3ZZN - chains A and B of the 4 polymer chains in the assembly; structure by X-ray diffraction, 2.90 A resolution.

[Chain A (and B)]
Molecule: Lactate dehydrogenase
Organism: Thermus thermophilus
Notes: EC 1.1.1.27; chain B of this document is another copy of the same molecule, construct and numbering; everything in this record applies to it too
UniProtKB: Q5SJA1 (LDH_THET8); the construct has insertions or renumbered stretches relative to UniProt, so the offset changes along the chain: 22-80 = UniProt 1-59; 83-103 = UniProt 60-80; 105-131 = UniProt 81-107; 133-208 = UniProt 110-185; 3 more segments
Chain sequence (310 residues; numbered 22 to 331 plus 8 insertion-coded residues; 8 numbers in that range are skipped by the numbering (no residue carries them; nothing is unmodelled there); the number before each row is that of its first residue; a row labelled like 132A-132B holds insertion residues (132A, then the next letters in order)):
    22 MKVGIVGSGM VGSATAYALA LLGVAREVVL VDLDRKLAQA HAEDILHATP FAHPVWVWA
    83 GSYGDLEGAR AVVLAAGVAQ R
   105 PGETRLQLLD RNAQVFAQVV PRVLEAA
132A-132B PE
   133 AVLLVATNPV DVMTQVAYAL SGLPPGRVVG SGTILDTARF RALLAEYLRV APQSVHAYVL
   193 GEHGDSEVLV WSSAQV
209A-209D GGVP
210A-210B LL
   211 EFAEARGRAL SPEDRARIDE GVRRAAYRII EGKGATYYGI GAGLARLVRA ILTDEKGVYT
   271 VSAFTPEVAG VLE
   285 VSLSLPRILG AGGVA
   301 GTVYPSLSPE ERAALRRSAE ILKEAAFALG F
Construct notes: engineered mutation Trp79 (Arg58 in Q5SJA1), Ala151 (Arg128 in Q5SJA1), Ala279 (Glu260 in Q5SJA1), Ala299 (Glu279 in Q5SJA1), Ala313 (Glu292 in Q5SJA1)
Residues lining bound ligands: ADP (adenosine-5'-diphosphate): Val27, Gly28, Ser29, Gly30, Met31, Val32, Gly33, Asp53, Leu54, Asp55, Leu58, Tyr85, Ala97, Ala98, Gly99, Val119, Gln122, Val123
Swiss-Prot annotation at these positions:
  - active site: His195 (Proton acceptor)
  - binding site (NAD(+)): Met31, Val32, Asp53, Tyr85, Gly99, Val100, Ala138 to Asn140, Ser163
  - binding site (substrate): Gln102, Arg109, Asn140 to Asp143, Asp168 to Arg171, Thr246
  - binding site (beta-D-fructose 1,6-bisphosphate): Arg173, His188
  - modified residue: Tyr237 (Phosphotyrosine)

[Interface between chain A and chain B]
Contacting residue pairs (92):
  Met31(A) - Met31(B)  hydrophobic
  Met31(A) - Tyr247(B)
  Ser34(A) - Tyr248(B)  hydrogen bond
  Ala35(A) - Tyr248(B)  hydrogen bond (backbone-side chain)
  Tyr38(A) - Tyr38(B)  hydrophobic
  Tyr38(A) - Ala39(B)
  Tyr38(A) - Tyr248(B)  hydrogen bond (side chain-backbone)
  Tyr38(A) - Gly251(B)
  Tyr38(A) - Ala252(B)  hydrogen bond (side chain-backbone)
  Ala39(A) - Tyr38(B)
  Ala39(A) - Leu42(B)  hydrophobic
  Leu42(A) - Leu42(B)  hydrophobic
  Leu42(A) - Leu43(B)
  Leu43(A) - Leu42(B)
  Lys57(A) - Gly242(B)
  Leu58(A) - Gly242(B)
  Leu58(A) - Lys243(B)
  Ala61(A) - Ile239(B)
  Ala61(A) - Gly242(B)
  Ala61(A) - Lys243(B)
  His62(A) - Lys243(B)  hydrogen bond
  His62(A) - Tyr247(B)
  His62(A) - Tyr248(B)
  Glu64(A) - Arg171(B)  salt bridge
  Glu64(A) - Ala235(B)
  Glu64(A) - Arg238(B)  salt bridge
  Glu64(A) - Ile239(B)
  Asp65(A) - Ile239(B)
  Asp65(A) - Lys243(B)  salt bridge
  Asp65(A) - Thr246(B)
  Asp65(A) - Tyr247(B)  hydrogen bond (side chain-backbone)
  Asp65(A) - Tyr248(B)  hydrogen bond (side chain-backbone)
  Asp65(A) - Gly249(B)  hydrogen bond (side chain-backbone)
  Ile66(A) - Tyr248(B)  hydrophobic
  Leu67(A) - Arg171(B)
  His68(A) - Arg171(B)  hydrogen bond
  His68(A) - Ala235(B)
  His68(A) - Ile239(B)
  His68(A) - Gly249(B)
  Ala69(A) - Tyr248(B)
  Ala69(A) - Gly249(B)
  Ala69(A) - Ala252(B)  hydrophobic
  Pro71(A) - Ala170(B)  hydrophobic
  Pro71(A) - Arg256(B)
  Phe72(A) - Ile166(B)
  Phe72(A) - Leu167(B)  hydrophobic
  Phe72(A) - Ala170(B)  hydrophobic
  Phe72(A) - Ala252(B)
  Phe72(A) - Arg256(B)
  Ile166(A) - Phe72(B)
  Leu167(A) - His68(B)
  Leu167(A) - Phe72(B)  hydrophobic
  Ala170(A) - Pro71(B)  hydrophobic
  Ala170(A) - Phe72(B)  hydrophobic
  Arg171(A) - Glu64(B)  salt bridge
  Arg171(A) - Leu67(B)
  Arg171(A) - His68(B)  hydrogen bond
  Ala235(A) - Glu64(B)
  Ala235(A) - His68(B)
  Arg238(A) - Glu64(B)  salt bridge
  Ile239(A) - Ala61(B)
  Ile239(A) - Glu64(B)
  Ile239(A) - Asp65(B)
  Ile239(A) - His68(B)
  Gly242(A) - Lys57(B)
  Gly242(A) - Leu58(B)
  Gly242(A) - Ala61(B)
  Lys243(A) - Leu58(B)
  Lys243(A) - Ala61(B)
  Lys243(A) - His62(B)  hydrogen bond
  Lys243(A) - Asp65(B)  salt bridge
  Thr246(A) - Asp65(B)
  Tyr247(A) - Met31(B)
  Tyr247(A) - His62(B)
  Tyr247(A) - Asp65(B)  hydrogen bond (backbone-side chain)
  Tyr248(A) - Met31(B)
  Tyr248(A) - Ser34(B)  hydrogen bond
  Tyr248(A) - Ala35(B)  hydrogen bond (side chain-backbone)
  Tyr248(A) - Tyr38(B)  hydrogen bond (backbone-side chain)
  Tyr248(A) - His62(B)
  Tyr248(A) - Asp65(B)  hydrogen bond (backbone-side chain)
  Tyr248(A) - Ile66(B)  hydrophobic
  Tyr248(A) - Ala69(B)
  Gly249(A) - Asp65(B)  hydrogen bond (backbone-side chain)
  Gly249(A) - His68(B)
  Gly249(A) - Ala69(B)
  Gly251(A) - Tyr38(B)
  Ala252(A) - Tyr38(B)  hydrogen bond (backbone-side chain)
  Ala252(A) - Ala69(B)  hydrophobic
  Ala252(A) - Phe72(B)
  Arg256(A) - Pro71(B)
  Arg256(A) - Phe72(B)
Other interface residues (no listed pair), chain A (39 interface residues in all): Ala73, Asp168, Gly231, Gly253
Other interface residues (no listed pair), chain B (39 interface residues in all): Ala73, Asp168, Ala245, Gly253

[Summary]
The chain A/chain B interface involves 39 residues from each chain; the contacts include 18 hydrogen bonds and
6 salt bridges. Among the polar pairs are Glu64(A)-Arg171(B), Glu64(A)-Arg238(B) and Asp65(A)-Lys243(B).
Ligands of chain A: ADP.
Both chains are Lactate dehydrogenase (Thermus thermophilus). Entry 3ZZN (5-Mutant (R79W, R151A, E279A,
E299A,E313A) Lactate-Dehydrogenase from Thermus thermophillus) was determined by X-ray diffraction, deposited
together with 4A73.
